4LMG - chains D and G of the 4 polymer chains in the assembly; structure by X-ray diffraction, 2.20 A resolution.

# Chain D
Protein: Iron-regulated transcriptional activator AFT2
From: Saccharomyces cerevisiae
UniProt: Q08957 (AFT2_YEAST); residue numbers follow UniProt; this construct covers 38-193
Chain sequence (157 residues; each row starts with the number of its first residue):
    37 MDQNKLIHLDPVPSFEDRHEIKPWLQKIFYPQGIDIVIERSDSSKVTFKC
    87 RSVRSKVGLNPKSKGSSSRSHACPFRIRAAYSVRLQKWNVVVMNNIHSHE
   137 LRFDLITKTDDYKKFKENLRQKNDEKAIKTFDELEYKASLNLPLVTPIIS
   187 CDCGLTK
Disordered / not traced: 37-41, 89-107, 181-193
Sequence notes: expression tag (37)
Metal / ion sites: Zn2+ site 1: Asp53, His55; Zn2+ site 2: Cys86, Cys109, His133, His135
Swiss-Prot annotation at these positions:
  - motif: Cys187 to Cys189 (CDC [2Fe-2S] cluster binding motif)
  - binding site (Zn(2+)): Asp53, His55, Cys86, Cys109, His133, His135
  - binding site (DNA): Arg54, His55, Lys58, Ile74, Glu75, Arg76, Ser77, Asp78, Lys81, Ser88, Val119, Arg120, Gln157, Asn159
  - mutagenesis: Cys187 (C187A: Impairs domerization in the presence of Fe(2+) or a [2Fe-2S] cluster)
What the authors report for this chain:
  - binding site for the 13-nt DNA strand: His55, Val73, Glu75, Ser77, Ser88
  - binding site for the 13-nt DNA strand: Arg54, Lys58, Ile74, Ser77, Asp78, Ser88
  - binding site for the 13-nt DNA strand: Lys81, Val119, Arg120
  - binding site for the 13-nt DNA strand (chain G): Arg76, Val119
  - specificity-determining residues: Lys81

# Chain G
Molecule: 13-nt DNA strand
Sequence (13 nucleotides; each row starts with the number of its first residue):
     1 TAATGGGTGCACT

# Chain D / chain G interface
Contacting residue pairs (14):
  Arg76(D) with DG6(G), base contact; DG7(G), hydrogen bond to the base
  Ser79(D) with DT1(G), base contact
  Ser80(D) with DT1(G), base contact
  Lys81(D) with DG5(G), hydrogen bond to the base; DG6(G), hydrogen bond to the base
  Tyr117(D) with DT1(G), stacking on the base; DA3(G), phosphate contact
  Ser118(D) with DA3(G), phosphate contact
  Val119(D) with DT1(G), sugar contact; DA2(G), phosphate contact; DA3(G), hydrogen bond to the phosphate
  Arg120(D) with DA3(G), phosphate contact
  Trp124(D) with DT1(G), base contact
Interface residues without a listed pair, chain D (10 interface residues in all): Arg114
Interface residues without a listed pair, chain G (7 interface residues in all): DT8

# In short
Chain D and chain G form an interface of 10 and 7 residues respectively, with 4 hydrogen bonds and 1 aromatic
stacking contact. Polar pairs include Arg76(D)-DG7(G), Lys81(D)-DG5(G) and Lys81(D)-DG6(G). From the paper: a
binding site for the 13-nt DNA strand at His55(D), Val73(D) and Glu75(D) among others; a binding site for the
13-nt DNA strand (chain G) at Arg76(D) and Val119(D).
Here chain D is Iron-regulated transcriptional activator AFT2 (Saccharomyces cerevisiae) and chain G is a
13-nt DNA strand. Entry 4LMG (Crystal structure of AFT2 in complex with DNA) was determined by X-ray
diffraction.
